PDB entry 8CXT | X-ray diffraction, 2.61 A resolution | chains A and D of the 3 polymer chains in the assembly

Chain A:
Molecule: Site-specific DNA-methyltransferase (adenine-specific)
Source organism: Clostridioides difficile 630
Notes: EC 2.1.1.72
Reference sequence: Q183J3 (Q183J3_CLOD6); numbering as in UniProt (aligned over 1-577)
Chain sequence (578 residues; numbered 0 to 577; the number before each row is that of its first residue; numbering starts at 0):
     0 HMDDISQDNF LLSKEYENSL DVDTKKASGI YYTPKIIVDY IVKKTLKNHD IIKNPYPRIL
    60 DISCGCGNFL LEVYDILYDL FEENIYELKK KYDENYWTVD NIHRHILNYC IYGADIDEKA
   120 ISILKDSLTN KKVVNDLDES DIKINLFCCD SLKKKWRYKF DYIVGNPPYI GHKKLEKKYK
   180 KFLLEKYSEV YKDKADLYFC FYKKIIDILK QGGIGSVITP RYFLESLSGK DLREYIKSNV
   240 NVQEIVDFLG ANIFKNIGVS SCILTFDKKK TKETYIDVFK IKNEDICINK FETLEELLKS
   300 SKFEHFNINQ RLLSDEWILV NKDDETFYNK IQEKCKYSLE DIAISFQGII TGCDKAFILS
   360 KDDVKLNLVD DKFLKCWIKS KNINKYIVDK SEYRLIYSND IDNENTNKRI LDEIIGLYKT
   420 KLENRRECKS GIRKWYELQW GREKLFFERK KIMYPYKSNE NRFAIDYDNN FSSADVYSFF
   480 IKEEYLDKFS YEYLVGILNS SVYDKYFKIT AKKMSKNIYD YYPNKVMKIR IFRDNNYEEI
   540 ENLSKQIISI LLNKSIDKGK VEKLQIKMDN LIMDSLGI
Unresolved in the structure: 0-26, 132-140
Differences from the reference sequence: expression tag (0)
Metal / ion sites: K+ site 1: Lys88, Lys89, Tyr91, Glu93; K+ site 2: Gly249, Ala250, Asn251, Val258
Residues lining bound ligands: N-benzyladenosine (Q8C): Gly28, Ile29, Tyr30, Ile61, Ser62, Gly64, Asp114, Ile115, Asp116, Cys148, Asp149, Ser150, Asn165, Pro166, Pro167, Tyr178, Leu196, Phe200
From the paper describing this entry:
  - binding site for N-benzyladenosine: Ile115, Pro167, Tyr178, Leu196
  - binding site for N-benzyladenosine: Gly28, Tyr30, Asp114, Asp149, Phe200 (by similarity / conservation)

Chain D:
Molecule: DNA Strand 1
Sequence (14 nucleotides; each row starts with the number of its first residue):
     1 TTCAAAAAGT CCCA

Chain A / chain D interface:
Contacting residue pairs (45):
  Tyr30(A) with DA8(D), stacking on the base
  Asn165(A) with DA8(D), hydrogen bond to the base
  Pro166(A) with DA8(D), hydrogen bond to the base
  Pro167(A) with DA8(D), base contact
  Tyr168(A) with DA8(D), stacking on the base
  His171(A) with DA5(D), base contact; DA6(D), hydrogen bond to the base
  Lys172(A) with DA6(D), base contact
  Lys173(A) with DA8(D), salt bridge to the phosphate; DT10(D), salt bridge to the phosphate
  Lys193(A) with DA5(D), base contact; DA6(D), sugar contact
  Tyr221(A) with DA7(D), sugar contact
  Ser225(A) with DA6(D), phosphate contact
  Leu226(A) with DA6(D), phosphate contact
  Ser227(A) with DA5(D), phosphate contact; DA6(D), hydrogen bond to the phosphate
  Phe253(A) with DA8(D), base contact
  Ile256(A) with DA8(D), phosphate contact; DG9(D), phosphate contact
  Gly257(A) with DA7(D), sugar contact; DG9(D), hydrogen bond to the phosphate
  Val258(A) with DA8(D), sugar contact
  Ser344(A) with DA4(D), phosphate contact
  Phe345(A) with DA4(D), phosphate contact
  Gln346(A) with DA4(D), hydrogen bond to the phosphate; DA5(D), hydrogen bond to the base
  Ile349(A) with DA5(D), base contact
  Trp439(A) with DT2(D), base contact; DC3(D), base contact; DA4(D), base contact
  Arg441(A) with DC3(D), salt bridge to the phosphate; DA4(D), hydrogen bond to the base
  Lys456(A) with DA7(D), base contact
  Tyr476(A) with DA5(D), hydrogen bond to the phosphate
  Lys511(A) with DA6(D), salt bridge to the phosphate; DA7(D), salt bridge to the phosphate
  Met513(A) with DA7(D), base contact
  Ser514(A) with DA7(D), hydrogen bond to the base; DG9(D), base contact
  Ile517(A) with DA7(D), base contact
  Tyr521(A) with DA5(D), phosphate contact; DA6(D), hydrogen bond to the base
  Pro522(A) with DA5(D), phosphate contact
  Asn523(A) with DA5(D), hydrogen bond to the phosphate
Interface residues without a listed pair, chain A (36 interface residues in all): Gly170, Asn255, Arg425, Ile431
Interface residues without a listed pair, chain D (10 interface residues in all): DT1

In short:
36 residues of chain A and 10 residues of chain D are in contact, with 12 hydrogen bonds, 5 salt bridges and 2
aromatic stacking contacts. Polar pairs include Asn165(A)-DA8(D), Pro166(A)-DA8(D) and His171(A)-DA6(D). Chain
A binds N-benzyladenosine. From the paper: a binding site for N-benzyladenosine at Ile115(A), Pro167(A) and
Tyr178(A) among others.
Chain A is Site-specific DNA-methyltransferase (adenine-specific) (Clostridioides difficile 630) and chain D
is DNA Strand 1; the structure, CamA Adenine Methyltransferase Complexed to Cognate Substrate DNA and
Inhibitor N6-benzyladenosine (Compound 1), was determined by X-ray diffraction (same publication as 8CXS,
8CXU, 8CXV, 8CXW, 8CXX, 8CXY and 7 further entries).
